PDB entry 3UG5 | X-ray diffraction, 2.30 A resolution | chains A and B of the 6 polymer chains in the assembly

[Chain A (and B)]
Molecule: Alpha-L-arabinofuranosidase
Organism: Thermotoga maritima
Notes: EC 3.2.1.55; chain B of this document is another copy of the same molecule, construct and numbering; everything in this record applies to it too
UniProt: Q9WYB7 (Q9WYB7_THEMA); numbering as in UniProt (aligned over 1-484)
Chain sequence (504 residues; row label = number of the first residue in the row; numbers below 1 keep their minus sign (Met-19 is residue -19)):
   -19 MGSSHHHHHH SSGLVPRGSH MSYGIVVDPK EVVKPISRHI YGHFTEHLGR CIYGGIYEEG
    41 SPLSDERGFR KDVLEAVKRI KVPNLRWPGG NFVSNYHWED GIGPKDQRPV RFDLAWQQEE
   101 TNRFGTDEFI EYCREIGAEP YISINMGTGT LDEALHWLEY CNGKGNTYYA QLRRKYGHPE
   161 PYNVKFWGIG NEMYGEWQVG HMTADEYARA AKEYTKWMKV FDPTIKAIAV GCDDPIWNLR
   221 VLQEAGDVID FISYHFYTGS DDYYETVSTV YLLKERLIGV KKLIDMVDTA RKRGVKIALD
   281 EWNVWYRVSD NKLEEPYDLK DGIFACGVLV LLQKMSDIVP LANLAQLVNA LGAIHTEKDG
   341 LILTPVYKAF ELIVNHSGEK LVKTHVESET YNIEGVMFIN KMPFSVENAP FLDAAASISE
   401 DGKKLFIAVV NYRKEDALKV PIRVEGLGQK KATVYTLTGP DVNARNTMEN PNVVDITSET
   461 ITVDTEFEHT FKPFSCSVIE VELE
Unresolved in the structure: -19 to 1, 484
Differences from the reference sequence: expression tag (-19 to 0); engineered mutation Gly4 (Arg in Q9WYB7)
Small-molecule neighbours:
  - beta-D-xylopyranose (XYP), molecule 1: His27, Leu28, Gly29, Arg30, Tyr33, Trp96, Gln98, Glu99, Glu100
  - beta-D-xylopyranose (XYP), molecule 2: Asn71, Glu172, Trp177, Tyr237, Glu281, Trp285, Phe378
  - beta-D-xylopyranose (XYP), molecule 3: Leu252, Glu255, Arg256, Pro383, Phe384, Ser385
  - beta-D-xylopyranose (XYP), molecule 4: Lys262, Asp265, Arg271

[How chain A and chain B interact]
Contacting residue pairs (25; chain A residue first):
  His77(A) - Asp132(B)  salt bridge
  Val90(A) - Asn146(B)
  Val90(A) - Thr147(B)
  Val90(A) - Tyr148(B)  hydrogen bond (backbone-backbone)
  Arg91(A) - Tyr148(B)
  Arg91(A) - Tyr149(B)
  Phe92(A) - Glu139(B)
  Phe92(A) - Thr147(B)
  Phe92(A) - Val200(B)
  Phe92(A) - Phe201(B)  hydrophobic
  Leu94(A) - Leu135(B)  hydrophobic
  Leu94(A) - Trp197(B)  hydrophobic
  Leu94(A) - Val200(B)
  Gln97(A) - Val200(B)
  Glu99(A) - Gly145(B)
  Glu99(A) - Asn146(B)  hydrogen bond (side chain-backbone)
  Thr128(A) - Asp132(B)
  Glu176(A) - Lys196(B)  hydrogen bond (backbone-side chain)
  Trp177(A) - Trp197(B)
  Gln178(A) - Trp197(B)
  Val179(A) - Glu193(B)
  Val179(A) - Trp197(B)  hydrophobic
  Gly180(A) - Glu193(B)  hydrogen bond (backbone-side chain)
  His181(A) - Arg189(B)
  Glu186(A) - Arg189(B)  salt bridge
Other interface residues (no listed pair), chain A (16 interface residues in all): Pro89
Other interface residues (no listed pair), chain B (16 interface residues in all): Leu131, His136

[In short]
Chain A and chain B each contribute 16 residues to their interface, with 4 hydrogen bonds and 2 salt bridges.
Polar contacts include His77(A)-Asp132(B), Glu186(A)-Arg189(B) and Glu99(A)-Asn146(B). Ligands of chain A: 4
copies of beta-D-xylopyranose.
Chain A and chain B are both Alpha-L-arabinofuranosidase (Thermotoga maritima); the structure, Crystal
structure of alpha-L-arabinofuranosidase from Thermotoga maritima xylose complex, was determined by X-ray
diffraction (same publication as 3UG3 and 3UG4).
